PDB entry 7QXI | electron microscopy, 3.40 A resolution | chains C and E of the 8 polymer chains in the assembly

[Chain C]
Molecule: DNA-directed RNA polymerase subunit beta
From: Escherichia coli K-12
Notes: EC 2.7.7.6
UniProt: P0A8V2 (RPOB_ECOLI); residue numbers follow UniProt; this construct covers 1-1342
Chain sequence (1342 residues; numbered 1 to 1342; the number before each row is that of its first residue):
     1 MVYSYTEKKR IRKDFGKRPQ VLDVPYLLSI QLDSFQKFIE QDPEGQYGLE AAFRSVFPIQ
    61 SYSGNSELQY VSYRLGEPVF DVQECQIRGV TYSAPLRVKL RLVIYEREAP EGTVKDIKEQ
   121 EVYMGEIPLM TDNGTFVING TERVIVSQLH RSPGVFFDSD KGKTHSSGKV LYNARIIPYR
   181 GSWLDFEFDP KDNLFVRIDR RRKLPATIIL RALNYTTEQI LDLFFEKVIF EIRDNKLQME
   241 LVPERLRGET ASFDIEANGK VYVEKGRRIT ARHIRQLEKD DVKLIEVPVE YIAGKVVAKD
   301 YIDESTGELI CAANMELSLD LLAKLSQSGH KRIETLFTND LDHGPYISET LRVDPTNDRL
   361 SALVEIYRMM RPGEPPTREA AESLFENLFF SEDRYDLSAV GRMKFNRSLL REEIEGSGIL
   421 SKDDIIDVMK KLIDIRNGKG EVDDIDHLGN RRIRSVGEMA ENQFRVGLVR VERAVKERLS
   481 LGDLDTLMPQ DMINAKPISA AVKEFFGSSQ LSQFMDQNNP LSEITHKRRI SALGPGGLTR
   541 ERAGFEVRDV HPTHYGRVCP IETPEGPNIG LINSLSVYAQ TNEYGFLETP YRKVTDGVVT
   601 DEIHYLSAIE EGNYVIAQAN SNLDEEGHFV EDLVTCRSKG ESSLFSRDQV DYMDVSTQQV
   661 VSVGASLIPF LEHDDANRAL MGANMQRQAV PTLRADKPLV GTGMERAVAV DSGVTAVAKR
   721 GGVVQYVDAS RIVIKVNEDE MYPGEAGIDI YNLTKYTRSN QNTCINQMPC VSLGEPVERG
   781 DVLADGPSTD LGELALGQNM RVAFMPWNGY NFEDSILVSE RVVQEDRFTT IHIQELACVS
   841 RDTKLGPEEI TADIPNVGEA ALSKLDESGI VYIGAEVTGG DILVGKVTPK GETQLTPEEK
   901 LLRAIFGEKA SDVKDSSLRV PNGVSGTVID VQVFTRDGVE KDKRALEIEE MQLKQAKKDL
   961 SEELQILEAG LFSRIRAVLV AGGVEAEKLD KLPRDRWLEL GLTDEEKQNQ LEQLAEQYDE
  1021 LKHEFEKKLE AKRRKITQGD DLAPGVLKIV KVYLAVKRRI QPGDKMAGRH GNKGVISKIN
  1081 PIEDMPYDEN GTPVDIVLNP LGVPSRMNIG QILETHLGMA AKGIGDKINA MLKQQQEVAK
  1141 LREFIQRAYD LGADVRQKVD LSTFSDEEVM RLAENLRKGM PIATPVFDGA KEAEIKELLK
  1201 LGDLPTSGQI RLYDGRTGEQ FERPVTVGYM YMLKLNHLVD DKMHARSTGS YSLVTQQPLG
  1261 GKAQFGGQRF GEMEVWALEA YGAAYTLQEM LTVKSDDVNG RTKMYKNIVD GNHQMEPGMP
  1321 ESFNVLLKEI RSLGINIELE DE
Not modelled in the structure: 1342
UniProt features mapped onto this chain:
  - modified residue (N6-acetyllysine): Lys-1022, Lys-1200
  - mutagenesis: Ile-561 (I561S: Resistant to antibiotics salinamide A and B), Ile-569 (I569S: Resistant to antibiotics salinamide A and B), Ala-665 (A665E: Resistant to antibiotics salinamide A and B), Asp-675 (D675A/G: Resistant to antibiotics salinamide A and B), Asn-677 (N677H/K: Resistant to antibiotics salinamide A and B), Leu-680 (L680M: Resistant to antibiotics salinamide A and B), Glu-813 (E813K: Disrupts the enzyme's active center)

[Chain E]
Molecule: DNA-directed RNA polymerase subunit omega
From: Escherichia coli K-12
Notes: EC 2.7.7.6
UniProt: P0A800 (RPOZ_ECOLI); residues 1-91 here = UniProt positions 1-91
Chain sequence (91 residues; each row starts with the number of its first residue):
     1 MARVTVQDAV EKIGNRFDLV LVAARRARQM QVGGKDPLVP EENDKTTVIA LREIEEGLIN
    61 NQILDVRERQ EQQEQEAAEL QAVTAIAEGR R
Not modelled in the structure: 1, 76-91

[Chain C / chain E interface]
Contacting residue pairs (5):
  Tyr-1285(C) with Leu-21(E)
  Gly-1311(C) with Gln-31(E), hydrogen bond (backbone-side chain)
  Asn-1312(C) with Gln-31(E)
  His-1313(C) with Gln-31(E), hydrogen bond
  Gln-1314(C) with Arg-28(E), hydrogen bond
Also at the interface, not in a pair above, chain E (4 interface residues in all): Val-32

[Overview]
5 residues of chain C and 4 residues of chain E are in contact, with 3 hydrogen bonds. Polar contacts include
Gly-1311(C)/Gln-31(E), His-1313(C)/Gln-31(E) and Gln-1314(C)/Arg-28(E). UniProt lists 7 mutagenesis sites on
chain C.
Here chain C is DNA-directed RNA polymerase subunit beta and chain E is DNA-directed RNA polymerase subunit
omega, both from Escherichia coli K-12. Entry 7QXI (Cryo-EM structure of RNA polymerase-sigma54 holo enzyme
with promoter DNA closed complex) was determined by electron microscopy, deposited together with 7QV9 and
7QWP.
